3OEE - chains E and G of the 9 polymer chains in the assembly; structure by X-ray diffraction, 2.74 A resolution.

== Chain E ==
Molecule: ATP synthase subunit beta
Source organism: Saccharomyces cerevisiae
Notes: EC 3.6.3.14
Reference sequence: P00830 (ATPB_YEAST); residues 3-478 here correspond to UniProt positions 36-511 (UniProt number = residue number + 33)
Chain sequence (484 residues; numbered -5 to 478; the number before each row is that of its first residue; numbers below 1 keep their minus sign (Ala-5 is residue -5)):
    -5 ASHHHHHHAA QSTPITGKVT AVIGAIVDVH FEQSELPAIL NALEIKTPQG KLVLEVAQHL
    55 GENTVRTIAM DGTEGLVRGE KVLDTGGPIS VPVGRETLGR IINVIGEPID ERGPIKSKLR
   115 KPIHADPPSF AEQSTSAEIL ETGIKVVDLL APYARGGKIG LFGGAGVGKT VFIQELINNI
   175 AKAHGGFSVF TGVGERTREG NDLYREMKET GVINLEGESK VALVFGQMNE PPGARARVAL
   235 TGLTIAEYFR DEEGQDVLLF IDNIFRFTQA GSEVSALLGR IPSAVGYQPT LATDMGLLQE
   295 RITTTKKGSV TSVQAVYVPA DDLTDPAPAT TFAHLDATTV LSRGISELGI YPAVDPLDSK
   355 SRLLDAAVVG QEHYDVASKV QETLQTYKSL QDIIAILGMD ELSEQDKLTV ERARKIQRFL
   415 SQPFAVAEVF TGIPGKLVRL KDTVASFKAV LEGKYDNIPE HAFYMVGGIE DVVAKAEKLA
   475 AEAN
Unresolved in the structure: -5 to 7, 476-478
Differences from the reference sequence: expression tag (-5 to 2)
UniProt features mapped onto this chain:
  - binding site (ATP): Gly157 to Thr164
  - modified residue: Thr79 (Phosphothreonine), Thr204 (Phosphothreonine), Ser340 (Phosphoserine)

== Chain G ==
Molecule: ATP synthase subunit gamma
Source organism: Saccharomyces cerevisiae
Notes: EC 3.6.3.14
Reference sequence: P38077 (ATPG_YEAST); residues 1-278 here correspond to UniProt positions 34-311 (UniProt number = residue number + 33)
Chain sequence (278 residues; row label = number of the first residue in the row):
     1 ATLKEVEMRL KSIKNIEKIT KTMKIVASTR LSKAEKAKIS AKKMDEAEQL FYKNAETKNL
    61 DVEATETGAP KELIVAITSD KGLCGSIHSQ LAKAVRRHLN DQPNADIVTI GDKIKMQLLR
   121 THPNNIKLSI NGIGKDAPTF QESALIADKL LSVMKAGTYP KISIFYNDPV SSLSFEPSEK
   181 PIFNAKTIEQ SPSFGKFEID TDANVPRDLF EYTLANQMLT AMAQGYAAEI SARRNAMDNA
   241 SKNAGDMINR YSILYNRTRQ AVITNELVDI ITGASSLG
Unresolved in the structure: 61-70, 277-278

== Chain E / chain G interface ==
Pairs across the interface - 17 pairs, chain E then chain G:
  Ile275(E) - Ile271(G)  hydrophobic
  Pro276(E) - Leu267(G)  hydrophobic
  Pro276(E) - Ile271(G)
  Ala278(E) - Thr264(G)
  Val279(E) - Gln260(G)
  Val279(E) - Ile263(G)
  Val279(E) - Thr264(G)  hydrogen bond (backbone-side chain)
  Gly280(E) - Leu267(G)
  Asp316(E) - Asn256(G)  hydrogen bond
  Asp316(E) - Arg259(G)  salt bridge
  Asp316(E) - Gln260(G)  hydrogen bond
  Thr318(E) - Gln260(G)  hydrogen bond (backbone-side chain)
  Asp319(E) - Arg259(G)  salt bridge
  Asp319(E) - Gln260(G)
  Pro320(E) - Gln260(G)
  Ile390(E) - Ser28(G)
  Ile390(E) - Arg234(G)
Other interface residues (no listed pair), chain E (13 interface residues in all): Ser277, Ala314, Asp386
Other interface residues (no listed pair), chain G (10 interface residues in all): Lys24

== Summary ==
13 residues of chain E and 10 residues of chain G are in contact, with 4 hydrogen bonds and 2 salt bridges.
Among the polar pairs are Asp316(E)-Arg259(G), Asp319(E)-Arg259(G) and Val279(E)-Thr264(G). Curated annotation
(UniProt) lists 8 ATP-binding residues on chain E.
Chain E is ATP synthase subunit beta and chain G is ATP synthase subunit gamma, both from Saccharomyces
cerevisiae; the structure, Structure of four mutant forms of yeast F1 ATPase: alpha-F405S, was determined by
X-ray diffraction.
